PDB entry 9C77 | electron microscopy, 3.20 A resolution | chains A and D of the 9 polymer chains in the assembly

# Chain A (and D)
Name: Adenosine deaminase domain-containing protein
Source organism: Bacteroidales bacterium
Notes: chain D of this document is another copy of the same molecule, construct and numbering; everything in this record applies to it too
Reference sequence: A0A3C0QUR5 (A0A3C0QUR5_9BACT); numbering as in UniProt (aligned over 1-600)
Sequence (600 residues; numbered 1 to 600; the number before each row is that of its first residue):
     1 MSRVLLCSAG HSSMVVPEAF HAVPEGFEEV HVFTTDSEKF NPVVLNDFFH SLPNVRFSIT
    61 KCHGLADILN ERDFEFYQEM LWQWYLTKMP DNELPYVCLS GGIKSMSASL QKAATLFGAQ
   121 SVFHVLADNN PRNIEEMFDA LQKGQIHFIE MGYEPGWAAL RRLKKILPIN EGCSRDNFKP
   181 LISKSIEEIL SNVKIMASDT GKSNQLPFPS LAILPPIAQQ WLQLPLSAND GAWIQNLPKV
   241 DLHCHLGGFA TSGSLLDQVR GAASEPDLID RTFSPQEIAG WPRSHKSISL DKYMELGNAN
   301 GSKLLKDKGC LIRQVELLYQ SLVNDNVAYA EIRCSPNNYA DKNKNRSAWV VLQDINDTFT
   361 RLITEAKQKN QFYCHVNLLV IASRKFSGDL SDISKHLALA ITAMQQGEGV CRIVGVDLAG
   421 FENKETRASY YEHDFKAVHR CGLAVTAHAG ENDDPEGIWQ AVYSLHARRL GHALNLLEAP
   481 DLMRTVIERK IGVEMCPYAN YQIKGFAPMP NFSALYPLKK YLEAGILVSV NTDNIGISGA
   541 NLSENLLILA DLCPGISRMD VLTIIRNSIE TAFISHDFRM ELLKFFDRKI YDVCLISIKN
Unresolved in the structure: 1, 193-199 (chain D: 592)
Bound ions: Mg2+ near D533 (its only coordinating residue here)
Ligand contacts:
  - ATP (adenosine-5'-triphosphate), molecule 1: H245, L246, G247, G248, F249, L290, M294, G297, N300, G301, S302, S335, N338, Y339, I381, S383, A419, H448, I537
  - ATP, molecule 2: A328, F372, Y373, C374, H375, E581, L582, F585
Reported in the primary citation:
  - binding site for ATP: Y373
  - mutagenesis - H243A, W349A: abolished catalytic activity on ATP
  - catalytic residues: H243
  - catalytic residues: H448, E451, H472, D533 (proposed by the authors, not directly observed)
  - mutagenesis - R161D, K165D, K589D: decreased growth
  - conformationally variable residues (loop rearrangement): H448, E451
  - Mg2+ coordination: H243
  - mutagenesis - H243A, M294A, H448A, H472A, D533A: abolished growth
  - mutagenesis - H243A, W349A: abolished catalytic activity on cA6
  - self-association interface (contacts with another copy of this molecule); pairs are residue here / residue on that copy: W349-W349 (pi stacking)

# Chain A / chain D interface
Residue-residue contacts (35; chain A residue first):
  K342(A) - Q405(D)
  K342(A) - G407(D)
  N345(A) - Q406(D)
  N345(A) - E408(D)
  S347(A) - Q405(D)
  W349(A) - W349(D)
  D389(A) - R440(D)  salt bridge
  L390(A) - R440(D)
  S391(A) - R440(D)
  S394(A) - A437(D)
  S394(A) - C441(D)  hydrogen bond
  K395(A) - Q405(D)
  K395(A) - C441(D)
  A398(A) - A398(D)
  A398(A) - I401(D)  hydrophobic
  A398(A) - T402(D)
  L399(A) - T402(D)
  I401(A) - A398(D)  hydrophobic
  T402(A) - A398(D)  hydrogen bond (side chain-backbone)
  T402(A) - L399(D)
  T402(A) - T402(D)
  Q405(A) - S347(D)
  Q405(A) - K395(D)
  Q406(A) - K342(D)  hydrogen bond (backbone-side chain)
  Q406(A) - N345(D)
  G407(A) - K342(D)
  E408(A) - K342(D)
  E408(A) - N345(D)  hydrogen bond
  H433(A) - H433(D)
  H433(A) - K436(D)
  A437(A) - S394(D)
  R440(A) - D389(D)
  R440(A) - L390(D)
  R440(A) - S391(D)
  C441(A) - S394(D)
Interface residues without a listed pair, chain A (22 interface residues in all): K436
Interface residues without a listed pair, chain D (23 interface residues in all): N343

# Summary
22 residues of chain A and 23 residues of chain D are in contact, with 4 hydrogen bonds and 1 salt bridge.
Polar contacts include D389(A)-R440(D), S394(A)-C441(D) and T402(A)-A398(D). From the paper: catalytic
residues H243(A), H448(A) and E451(A) among others; H243A, M294A and H448A of chain A, among others, abolish
growth; 9 substitutions were tested in all.
Both chains are Adenosine deaminase domain-containing protein (Bacteroidales bacterium). Entry 9C77 (cryoEM
structure of CRISPR associated effector, CARF-Adenosine deaminase 1, Cad1, in cA4 bound form with ATP) was
determined by electron microscopy, deposited together with 9C68 and 9C69.
